Entry 8JMN (electron microscopy, 2.26 A resolution); this record covers chains A and B.

# Chain A
Name: Sodium/potassium-transporting ATPase subunit alpha
Organism: Sus scrofa
Reference sequence: F1RM59 (F1RM59_PIG); residues 1-1033 here correspond to UniProt positions 2-1034 (UniProt number = residue number + 1)
Sequence (1033 residues; row label = number of the first residue in the row):
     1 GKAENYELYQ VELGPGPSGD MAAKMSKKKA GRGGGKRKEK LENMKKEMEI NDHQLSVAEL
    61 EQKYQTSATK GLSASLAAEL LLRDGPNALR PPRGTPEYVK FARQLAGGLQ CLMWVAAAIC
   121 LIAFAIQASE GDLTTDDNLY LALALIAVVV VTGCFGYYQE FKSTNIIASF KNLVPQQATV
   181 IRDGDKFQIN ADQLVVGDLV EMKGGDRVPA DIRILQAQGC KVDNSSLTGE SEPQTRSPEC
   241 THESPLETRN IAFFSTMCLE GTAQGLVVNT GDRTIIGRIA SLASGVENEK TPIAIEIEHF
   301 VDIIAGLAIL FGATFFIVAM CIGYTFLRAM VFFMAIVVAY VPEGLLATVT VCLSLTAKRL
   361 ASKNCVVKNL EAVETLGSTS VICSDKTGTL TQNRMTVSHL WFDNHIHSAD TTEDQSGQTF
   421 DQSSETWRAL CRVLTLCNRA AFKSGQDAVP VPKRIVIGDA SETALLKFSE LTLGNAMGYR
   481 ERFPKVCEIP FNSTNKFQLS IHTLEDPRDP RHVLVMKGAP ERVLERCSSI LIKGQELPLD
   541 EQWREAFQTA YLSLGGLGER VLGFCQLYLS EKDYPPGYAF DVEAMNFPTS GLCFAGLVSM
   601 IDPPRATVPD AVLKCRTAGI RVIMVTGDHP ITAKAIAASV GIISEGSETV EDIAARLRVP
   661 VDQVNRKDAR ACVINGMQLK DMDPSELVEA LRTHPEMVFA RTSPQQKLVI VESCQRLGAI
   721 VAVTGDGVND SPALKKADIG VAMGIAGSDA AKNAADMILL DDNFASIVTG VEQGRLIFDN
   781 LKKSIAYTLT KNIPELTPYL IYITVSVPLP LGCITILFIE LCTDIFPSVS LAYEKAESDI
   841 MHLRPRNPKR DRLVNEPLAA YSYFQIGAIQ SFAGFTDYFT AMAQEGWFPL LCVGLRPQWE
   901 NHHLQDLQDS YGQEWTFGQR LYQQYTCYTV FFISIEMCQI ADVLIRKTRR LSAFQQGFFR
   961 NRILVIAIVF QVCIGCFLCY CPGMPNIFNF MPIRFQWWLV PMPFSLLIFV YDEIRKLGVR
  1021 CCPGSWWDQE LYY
Not modelled in the structure: 1-50
Construct notes: engineered mutation Ser1005 (Gly1006 in F1RM59)
Modified positions: Asp385 (aspartate beryllium trifluoride; BFD)
Metal / ion sites: Mg2+: Asp385, Thr387, Asp726
Small-molecule neighbours: UOU (1-[4-[[2-[(4-chlorophenyl)methoxy]phenyl]methoxy]phenyl]-N-methyl-methanamine): Ile119, Cys120, Ala123, Gln127, Asp137, Asn138, Leu141, Val331, Met334, Ala335, Val338, Ala339, Val341, Pro342, Glu343, Asn792, Glu795, Leu796, Tyr799, Leu809, Leu811, Gly812, Cys813, Ile816, Glu820
Reported in the primary citation:
  - binding site for UOU: Ala123

# Chain B
Name: Potassium-transporting ATPase subunit beta
Organism: Sus scrofa
Reference sequence: P18434 (ATP4B_PIG); numbering as in UniProt (aligned over 1-290)
Sequence (290 residues; row label = number of the first residue in the row):
     1 MAALQEKKSC SQRMEEFQRY CWNPDTGQML GRTLSRWVWI SLYYVAFYVV MSGIFALCIY
    61 VLMRTIDPYT PDYQDQLKSP GVTLRPDVYG EKGLDISYNV SDSTTWAGLA HTLHRFLAGY
   121 SPAAQEGSIN CTSEKYFFQE SFLAPNHTKF SCKFTADMLQ NCSGRPDPTF GFAEGKPCFI
   181 IKMNRIVKFL PGNSTAPRVD CAFLDQPRDG PPLQVEYFPA NGTYSLHYFP YYGKKAQPHY
   241 SNPLVAAKLL NVPRNRDVVI VCKILAEHVS FDNPHDPYEG KVEFKLKIQK
Not modelled in the structure: 1-22
Disulfide bonds: Cys131-Cys152, Cys162-Cys178, Cys201-Cys262
Covalent attachments: N-acetylglucosamine (NAG) linked to Asn99, Asn130, Asn161

# How chain A and chain B interact
Contacting residue pairs (92):
  Glu856(A) with Arg32(B), salt bridge
  Ala860(A) with Tyr44(B)
  Phe864(A) with Phe47(B); Tyr48(B), hydrogen bond (backbone-side chain)
  Gln865(A) with Tyr43(B); Tyr44(B), hydrogen bond; Phe47(B)
  Ala868(A) with Tyr48(B)
  Ile869(A) with Phe47(B), hydrophobic; Met51(B), hydrophobic
  Phe872(A) with Met51(B), hydrophobic; Ser52(B); Phe55(B), hydrophobic
  Phe875(A) with Phe55(B)
  Thr876(A) with Phe55(B); Cys58(B)
  Phe879(A) with Phe55(B), hydrophobic; Leu62(B)
  Thr880(A) with Leu62(B)
  Ala883(A) with Leu62(B), hydrophobic; Ile66(B)
  Gln884(A) with Asp72(B), hydrogen bond; Tyr73(B), hydrogen bond (backbone-backbone)
  Glu885(A) with Tyr73(B); Asp75(B), hydrogen bond (side chain-backbone)
  Phe888(A) with Met63(B), hydrophobic; Ile66(B), hydrophobic
  Pro889(A) with Met63(B)
  His903(A) with Tyr89(B), hydrogen bond (backbone-side chain)
  Gln905(A) with Thr83(B); Tyr89(B); Asn184(B), hydrogen bond (backbone-side chain); Tyr278(B)
  Asp906(A) with Thr83(B); Arg85(B), salt bridge; Lys182(B), salt bridge; Asn184(B)
  Gln908(A) with Arg185(B), hydrogen bond
  Asp909(A) with Lys234(B), hydrogen bond (backbone-side chain)
  Ser910(A) with Lys234(B)
  Tyr911(A) with Ile66(B); Asp67(B), hydrogen bond (side chain-backbone); Pro68(B); Tyr69(B); Thr70(B), hydrogen bond (side chain-backbone); Pro71(B); Tyr231(B), hydrogen bond (backbone-side chain); Gly233(B); Lys234(B), hydrogen bond (backbone-backbone)
  Gly912(A) with Arg185(B), hydrogen bond (backbone-side chain); Tyr231(B); Lys234(B)
  Gln913(A) with Pro71(B); Gln74(B), hydrogen bond; Leu77(B); Arg185(B); Ile186(B); Val187(B), hydrogen bond (side chain-backbone)
  Glu914(A) with Lys182(B), salt bridge; Met183(B); Asn184(B), hydrogen bond (backbone-side chain); Arg185(B), hydrogen bond (side chain-backbone); Asn242(B), hydrogen bond
  Trp915(A) with Gln76(B); Leu77(B); Asn184(B)
  Thr916(A) with Gly81(B); Asn184(B); Asp276(B), hydrogen bond
  Gln919(A) with Gln76(B); Leu77(B); Ser79(B), hydrogen bond (side chain-backbone); Asp276(B)
  Tyr922(A) with Gln76(B); His275(B)
  Gln923(A) with Gln76(B)
  Asn986(A) with His275(B), hydrogen bond
  Met991(A) with Gln76(B)
  Arg994(A) with Tyr73(B); Asp75(B), salt bridge
  Gln996(A) with Tyr73(B), hydrogen bond
  Leu1007(A) with Met51(B), hydrophobic
  Tyr1011(A) with Tyr43(B), hydrogen bond; Phe47(B)
  Trp1026(A) with Arg36(B); Trp39(B)
  Trp1027(A) with Tyr43(B)
  Gln1029(A) with Arg36(B), hydrogen bond
  Glu1030(A) with Arg32(B), salt bridge; Arg36(B), salt bridge; Ile40(B)
  Leu1031(A) with Tyr43(B)
Other interface residues (no listed pair), chain A (47 interface residues in all): Tyr861, His902, Gly918, Thr926, Phe1004
Other interface residues (no listed pair), chain B (47 interface residues in all): Trp37, Ile54, Ile59

# Overview
The chain A/chain B interface involves 47 residues from each chain; the contacts include 25 hydrogen bonds and
7 salt bridges. Polar contacts include Glu856(A)-Arg32(B), Asp906(A)-Arg85(B) and Asp906(A)-Lys182(B). Chain A
binds compound UOU. Covalently linked N-acetylglucosamine: at Asn99(B), Asn130(B) and Asn161(B). From the
paper: a binding site for UOU at Ala123(A).
Here chain A is Sodium/potassium-transporting ATPase subunit alpha and chain B is Potassium-transporting
ATPase subunit beta, both from Sus scrofa. Entry 8JMN (Cryo-EM structure of the gastric proton pump with bound
DQ-21) was determined by electron microscopy, deposited together with 8IJV, 8IJW and 8IJX.
